Entry 5BOP (X-ray diffraction, 1.95 A resolution); this record covers chains A and B.

== Chain A ==
Protein: Nanobody
Source organism: Lama glama
Notes: antibody fragment or engineered binder
Sequence (135 residues; each row starts with the number of its first residue):
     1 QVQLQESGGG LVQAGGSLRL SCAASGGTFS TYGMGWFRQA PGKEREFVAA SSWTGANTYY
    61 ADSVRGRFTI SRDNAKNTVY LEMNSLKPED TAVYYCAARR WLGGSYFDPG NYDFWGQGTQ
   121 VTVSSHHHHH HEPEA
Not modelled in the structure: 1, 125-135
Disulfides: Cys22-Cys96

== Chain B ==
Protein: Octarellin V.1
Source organism: synthetic construct
Sequence (217 residues; row label = number of the first residue in the row):
     1 MAFLIVKGPS EKDLNPAVQI ANEQDPSAIA FLKQFARNHE KAERFFELLV REGVEAIIIA
    61 RGVSEREIEQ AAKLAREKGF EALAFLAEYE RRDRQFDDII EYFERYGFKA VIVATGLDEK
   121 ELKQAAQKIE EKGFKALAFS GRIDQENHNI NDIFELLQRQ GLRAIIAATG LSERELSWAQ
   181 RAAQQYGLDI IFANGQFDEQ DNRFKHFLEP IRRQGAA
Not modelled in the structure: 1, 13-36, 193-217
Reported in the primary citation:
  - conformationally variable residues (order/disorder transition): Pro9 to Arg37, Phe192 to Ala217

== How chain A and chain B interact ==
Contacting residue pairs (42; chain A residue first):
  Thr28(A) with Phe46(B)
  Phe29(A) with His39(B); Ala42(B); Glu43(B); Phe46(B), hydrophobic
  Tyr32(A) with Asp152(B); Glu155(B), hydrogen bond; Leu156(B)
  Ser52(A) with Glu155(B), hydrogen bond
  Trp53(A) with Glu155(B), hydrogen bond (backbone-side chain); Arg159(B)
  Thr54(A) with Glu155(B), hydrogen bond (backbone-side chain)
  Ala56(A) with Glu155(B); Gln185(B), hydrogen bond (backbone-side chain)
  Asn57(A) with Asn151(B), hydrogen bond; Glu155(B), hydrogen bond; Gln185(B), hydrogen bond; Tyr186(B), hydrogen bond
  Tyr59(A) with Glu146(B); His148(B); Asn151(B), hydrogen bond
  Arg99(A) with Asn149(B), hydrogen bond; Asp152(B), salt bridge
  Arg100(A) with His39(B); Ala42(B)
  Trp101(A) with Ala42(B); Phe46(B); Asp152(B), hydrogen bond (side chain-backbone); Ile153(B), hydrophobic; Leu156(B)
  Leu102(A) with Leu137(B), hydrophobic; Phe139(B), hydrophobic; Asn149(B); Asp152(B), hydrogen bond (backbone-side chain); Ile153(B), hydrophobic
  Gly103(A) with Asn149(B), hydrogen bond (backbone-side chain)
  Gly104(A) with His148(B); Asn149(B), hydrogen bond (backbone-side chain)
  Ser105(A) with His148(B)
  Tyr106(A) with His148(B), hydrogen bond (backbone-side chain); Asp152(B), hydrogen bond
  Phe107(A) with His148(B)
Also at the interface, not in a pair above, chain A (20 interface residues in all): Gly55, Asp113
Also at the interface, not in a pair above, chain B (20 interface residues in all): Asn38, Phe45, Leu49

== Overview ==
The chain A/chain B interface involves 20 residues from each chain; the contacts include 17 hydrogen bonds and
1 salt bridge. Polar contacts include Arg99(A)-Asp152(B), Tyr32(A)-Glu155(B) and Ser52(A)-Glu155(B). From the
paper: conformational variability at Pro9(B) and Phe192(B).
Chain A is Nanobody (Lama glama) and chain B is Octarellin V.1 (synthetic construct); the structure, Crystal
structure of the artificial nanobody octarellinV.1 complex, was determined by X-ray diffraction together with
4ZV6 from the same study.
